Entry 1PAF (X-ray diffraction, 2.50 A resolution); this record covers chain A.

# Chain A
Protein: Pokeweed antiviral protein
From: Phytolacca americana
UniProtKB: P10297 (RIP1_PHYAM); residues 1-262 here correspond to UniProt positions 23-284 (UniProt number = residue number + 22)
Amino-acid sequence (262 residues; row label = number of the first residue in the row):
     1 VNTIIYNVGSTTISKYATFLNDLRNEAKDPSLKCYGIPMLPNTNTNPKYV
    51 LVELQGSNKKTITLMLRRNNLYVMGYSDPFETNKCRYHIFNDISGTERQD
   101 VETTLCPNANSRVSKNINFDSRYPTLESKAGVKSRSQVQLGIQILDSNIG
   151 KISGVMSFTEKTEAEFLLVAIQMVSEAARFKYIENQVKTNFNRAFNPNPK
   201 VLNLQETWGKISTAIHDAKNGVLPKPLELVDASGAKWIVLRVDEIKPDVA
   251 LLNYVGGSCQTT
Cystine bridges: Cys34-Cys259, Cys85-Cys106

# In short
Chain A is Pokeweed antiviral protein (Phytolacca americana); the structure, The 2.5 angstroms structure of
pokeweed antiviral protein, was determined by X-ray diffraction together with 1PAG from the same study.
